5VOT - chains C and D of the 8 polymer chains in the assembly; structure by electron microscopy, 4.90 A resolution (low resolution: residue-level contacts below are approximate; hydrogen-bond / salt-bridge calls are withheld).

== Chain C (and D) ==
Name: Glutamate receptor 2
From: Rattus norvegicus
Notes: chain D of this document is another copy of the same molecule, construct and numbering; everything in this record applies to it too
Reference sequence: P19491 (GRIA2_RAT); the construct has insertions or renumbered stretches relative to UniProt, so the offset changes along the chain: -20 to 847 = UniProt 1-868; 854-868 = UniProt 869-883
Amino-acid sequence (889 residues; each row starts with the number of its first residue; numbers below 1 keep their minus sign (Met-20 is residue -20)):
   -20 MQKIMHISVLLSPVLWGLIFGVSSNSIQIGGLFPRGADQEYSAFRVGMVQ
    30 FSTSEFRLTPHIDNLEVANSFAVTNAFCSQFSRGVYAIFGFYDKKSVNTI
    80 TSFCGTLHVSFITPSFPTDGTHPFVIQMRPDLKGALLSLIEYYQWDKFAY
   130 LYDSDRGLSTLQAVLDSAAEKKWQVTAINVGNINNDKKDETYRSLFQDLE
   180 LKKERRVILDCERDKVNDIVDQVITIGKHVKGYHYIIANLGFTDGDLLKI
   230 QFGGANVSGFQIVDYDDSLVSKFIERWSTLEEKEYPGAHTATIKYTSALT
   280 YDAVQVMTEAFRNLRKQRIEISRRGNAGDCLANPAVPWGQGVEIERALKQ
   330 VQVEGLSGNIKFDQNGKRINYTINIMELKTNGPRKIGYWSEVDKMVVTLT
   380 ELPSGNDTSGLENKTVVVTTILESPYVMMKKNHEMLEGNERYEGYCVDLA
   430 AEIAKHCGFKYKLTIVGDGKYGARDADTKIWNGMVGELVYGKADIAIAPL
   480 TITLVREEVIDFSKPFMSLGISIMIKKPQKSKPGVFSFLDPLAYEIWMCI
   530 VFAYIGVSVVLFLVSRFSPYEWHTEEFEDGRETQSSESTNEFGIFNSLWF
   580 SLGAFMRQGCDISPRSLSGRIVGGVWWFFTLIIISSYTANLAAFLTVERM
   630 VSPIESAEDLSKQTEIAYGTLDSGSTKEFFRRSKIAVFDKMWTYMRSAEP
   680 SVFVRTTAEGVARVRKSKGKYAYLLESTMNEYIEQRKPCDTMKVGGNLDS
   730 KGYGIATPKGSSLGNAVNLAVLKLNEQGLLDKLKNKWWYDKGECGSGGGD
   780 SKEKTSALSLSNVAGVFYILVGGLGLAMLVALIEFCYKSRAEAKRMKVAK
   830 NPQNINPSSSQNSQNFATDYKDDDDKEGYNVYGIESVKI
Disordered / not traced: -20 to 390, 549-565, 775-784, 826-868 (chain D: -20 to 390, 549-565, 775-783, 826-868)
Cystine bridges: Cys718-Cys773
Differences from the reference sequence: conflict Arg586 (Gln607 in P19491), Asp854 (Tyr869 in P19491); insertion (848-853)
Curated features (UniProtKB/Swiss-Prot):
  - region: Ala846, Thr847, Lys855 to Gly862 (Required for interaction with IQSEC1)
  - binding site (L-glutamate): Pro478, Thr480, Arg485, Ser654, Thr655, Glu705
  - site: Arg453 (Interaction with the cone snail toxin Con-ikot-ikot), Ile633 (Crucial to convey clamshell closure to channel opening), Arg660 (Interaction with the cone snail toxin Con-ikot-ikot), Lys752 (Interaction with the cone snail toxin Con-ikot-ikot)
  - modified residue: Ser662 (Phosphoserine), Ser696 (Phosphoserine), Ser839 (Phosphoserine), Ser842 (Phosphoserine), Tyr861 (Phosphotyrosine), Ser865 (Phosphoserine)
  - lipidation (S-palmitoyl cysteine): Cys589, Cys815
  - glycosylation (N-linked (GlcNAc...) asparagine): Asn235, Asn349, Asn385, Asn392

== Interface between chain C and chain D ==
Contacting residue pairs (39):
  Pro520(C) with Leu787(D); Ser788(D)
  Leu521(C) with Ser788(D)
  Ile525(C) with Ser788(D); Leu789(D)
  Cys528(C) with Phe796(D)
  Val536(C) with Leu803(D)
  Phe546(C) with Phe814(D)
  Ser547(C) with Phe814(D)
  Ala583(C) with Gln587(D)
  Arg586(C) with Arg586(D)
  Gln587(C) with Gln587(D)
  Gly588(C) with Gln587(D)
  Cys589(C) with Gln587(D)
  Ser592(C) with Trp578(D)
  Leu596(C) with Phe574(D)
  Ser597(C) with Phe814(D)
  Arg599(C) with Trp578(D)
  Ile600(C) with Ala806(D)
  Val601(C) with Leu803(D); Ala806(D)
  Val604(C) with Leu803(D)
  Trp606(C) with Trp578(D); Met585(D); Gln587(D)
  Phe607(C) with Phe517(D); Leu581(D)
  Phe608(C) with Phe796(D)
  Ile611(C) with Phe517(D); Tyr616(D)
  Ser614(C) with Thr617(D)
  Ser615(C) with Leu620(D)
  Thr617(C) with Thr617(D)
  Ala618(C) with Leu620(D); Ala621(D)
  Asn619(C) with Ser788(D)
  Phe623(C) with Ser785(D)
  Ala665(C) with Lys761(D)
  Lys669(C) with Lys770(D)
Interface residues without a listed pair, chain C (41 interface residues in all): Asp519, Ala522, Val539, Leu542, Gly582, Asp590, Pro593, Arg594, Gly603, Ala622
Interface residues without a listed pair, chain D (27 interface residues in all): Gly582, Asp590, Leu799, Met807, Ala810, Leu811

== In short ==
41 residues of chain C and 27 residues of chain D are in contact. From UniProt: 6 L-glutamate-binding residues
on chain C.
Chain C and chain D are both Glutamate receptor 2 (Rattus norvegicus); the structure, Structure of AMPA
receptor-TARP complex, was determined by electron microscopy (same publication as 5VOU and 5VOV).
